9N81 - chains K and a of the 20 polymer chains in the assembly; structure by electron microscopy, 2.80 A resolution.

Chain K:
Molecule: 51-nt DNA strand
Sequence (51 nucleotides; row label = number of the first residue in the row):
     1 GACTAGATCA GAAGCAGTAG AGCATGCATA GTTTTTAGTT TATTGGGCGC G
Disordered / not traced: 35-51

Chain a:
Molecule: X-ray repair cross-complementing protein 6
From: Homo sapiens
Notes: EC 3.6.4.-, 4.2.99.-
Reference sequence: P12956 (XRCC6_HUMAN); residues 1-609 here = UniProt positions 1-609
Sequence (612 residues; numbered -2 to 609; the number before each row is that of its first residue; numbers below 1 keep their minus sign (Gly-2 is residue -2)):
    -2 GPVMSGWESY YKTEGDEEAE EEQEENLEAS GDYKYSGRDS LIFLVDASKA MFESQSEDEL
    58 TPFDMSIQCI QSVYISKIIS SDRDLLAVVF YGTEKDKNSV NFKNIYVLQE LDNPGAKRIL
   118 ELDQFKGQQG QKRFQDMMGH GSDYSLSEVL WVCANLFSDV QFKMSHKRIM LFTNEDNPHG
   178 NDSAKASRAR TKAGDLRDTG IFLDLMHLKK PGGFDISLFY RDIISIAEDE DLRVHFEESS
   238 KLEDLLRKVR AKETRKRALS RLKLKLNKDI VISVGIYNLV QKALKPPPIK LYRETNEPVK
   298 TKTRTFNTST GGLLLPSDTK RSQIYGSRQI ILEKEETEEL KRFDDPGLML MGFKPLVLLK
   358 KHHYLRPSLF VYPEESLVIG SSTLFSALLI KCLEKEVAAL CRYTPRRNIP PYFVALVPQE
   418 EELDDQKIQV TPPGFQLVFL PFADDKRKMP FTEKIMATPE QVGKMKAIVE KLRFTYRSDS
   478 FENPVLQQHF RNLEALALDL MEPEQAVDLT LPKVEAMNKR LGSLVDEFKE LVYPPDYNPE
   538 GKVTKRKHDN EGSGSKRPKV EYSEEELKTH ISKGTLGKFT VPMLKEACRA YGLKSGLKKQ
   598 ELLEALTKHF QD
Disordered / not traced: -2 to 31, 539-609
Construct notes: expression tag (-2 to 0)
UniProt features mapped onto this chain:
  - region: Val578 to Glu583 (Interaction with BAX)
  - active site: Lys31 (Schiff-base intermediate with DNA)
  - modified residue: Ser2 (N-acetylserine), Ser6 (Phosphoserine), Ser27 (Phosphoserine), Lys31 (N6-acetyllysine), Ser51 (Phosphoserine), Ser306 (Phosphoserine), Lys317 (N6-acetyllysine), Lys331 (N6-acetyllysine), Lys338 (N6-acetyllysine), Thr455 (Phosphothreonine), Lys461 (N6-acetyllysine), Ser477 (Phosphoserine), Ser520 (Phosphoserine), Lys539 (N6-acetyllysine), Lys542 (N6-acetyllysine), Lys544 (N6-acetyllysine), Ser550 (Phosphoserine), Lys553 (N6-acetyllysine), Lys556 (N6-acetyllysine), Ser560 (Phosphoserine) and 1 more in UniProt
  - cross-link (Glycyl lysine isopeptide (Lys-Gly)): Lys287 (interchain with G-Cter in SUMO2), Lys317 (interchain with G-Cter in SUMO2), Lys556 (interchain with G-Cter in SUMO2)
  - mutagenesis: Lys31 (K31A: Diminishes the ability to form a Schiff base. Abolishes adduct formation; when associated with A-160 and A-164), Lys160 (K160A: Abolishes adduct formation; when associated with A-31 and A-160), Lys164 (K164A: Abolishes adduct formation; when associated with A-31 and A-164), Lys539 (K539Q: Complete loss of suppression of BAX-induced apoptosis; K539R: No effect on suppression of BAX-induced apoptosis), Lys542 (K542Q: Complete loss of suppression of BAX-induced apoptosis; K542R: No effect on suppression of BAX-induced apoptosis), Lys544 (K544R: No effect on suppression of BAX-induced apoptosis), Lys553 (K553Q: Partial loss of suppression of BAX-induced apoptosis; K553R: No effect on suppression of BAX-induced apoptosis), Lys556 (K556R: No effect on suppression of BAX-induced apoptosis), Lys570 (K570R: Loss of methylation; loss of anti-apoptotic activity; no effect on XRCC5 stabilization)

Chain K / chain a interface:
Residue-residue contacts - 11 pairs, chain K then chain a:
  DC15(K) with Arg254(a), base contact
  DA16(K) with Lys249(a), salt bridge to the phosphate; Arg254(a), hydrogen bond to the sugar
  DG17(K) with Leu256(a), sugar contact; Asn275(a), hydrogen bond to the phosphate; Gln278(a), phosphate contact
  DT18(K) with Gln278(a), hydrogen bond to the phosphate; Arg403(a), hydrogen bond to the phosphate
  DA19(K) with Arg363(a), salt bridge to the phosphate; Arg403(a), sugar contact
  DG20(K) with Lys338(a), salt bridge to the phosphate

Summary:
Chain K and chain a form an interface of 6 and 8 residues respectively, with 4 hydrogen bonds and 3 salt
bridges. Polar pairs include DA16(K)-Arg254(a), DG17(K)-Asn275(a) and DT18(K)-Gln278(a). UniProt lists
active-site residue Lys31(a) and 9 mutagenesis sites on chain a.
Chain K is a 51-nt DNA strand and chain a is X-ray repair cross-complementing protein 6 (Homo sapiens); the
structure, A gap-filling complex with Pol mu engaged in the NHEJ Pathway, was determined by electron
microscopy, deposited together with 9CQ3, 9CQ6, 9CQC, 9N82 and 9N83.
